Entry 7XCP (electron microscopy, 3.05 A resolution); this record covers chains H and L of the 4 polymer chains in the assembly.

Chain H:
Molecule: Heavy chain of 304 Fab
Source organism: Homo sapiens
Notes: antibody fragment or engineered binder
Sequence (223 residues; each row starts with the number of its first residue):
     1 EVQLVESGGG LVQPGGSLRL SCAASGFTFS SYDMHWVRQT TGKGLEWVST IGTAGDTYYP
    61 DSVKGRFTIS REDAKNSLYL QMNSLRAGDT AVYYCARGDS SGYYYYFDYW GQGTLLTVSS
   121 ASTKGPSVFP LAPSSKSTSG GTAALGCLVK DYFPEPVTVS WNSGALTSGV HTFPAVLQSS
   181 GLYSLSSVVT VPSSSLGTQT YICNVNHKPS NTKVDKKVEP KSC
Disordered / not traced: 1, 120-223
Cystine bridges: Cys22-Cys95

Chain L:
Molecule: Lignt chain of 304 Fab
Source organism: Homo sapiens
Notes: antibody fragment or engineered binder
Sequence (215 residues; each row starts with the number of its first residue):
     1 DIQMTQSPSS LSAAVGDRVT ITCRASQSIG SYLNWYQQKP GKAPKLLIYA ASSLQSGVPS
    61 RFSGSGSGTD FTLTISSLQP EDFAIYYCQQ SYVSPTYTFG PGTKVDIKRT VAAPSVFIFP
   121 PSDEQLKSGT ASVVCLLNNF YPREAKVQWK VDNALQSGNS QESVTEQDSK DSTYSLSSTL
   181 TLSKADYEKH KVYACEVTHQ GLSSPVTKSF NRGEC
Disordered / not traced: 109-215
Cystine bridges: Cys23-Cys88

Chain H / chain L interface:
Pairs across the interface (30; chain H residue first):
  Gln39(H) - Gln38(L)  hydrogen bond
  Gln39(H) - Tyr87(L)  hydrogen bond
  Leu45(H) - Pro44(L)  hydrophobic
  Leu45(H) - Tyr87(L)  hydrophobic
  Leu45(H) - Phe99(L)  hydrophobic
  Trp47(H) - Pro95(L)
  Trp47(H) - Thr96(L)
  Trp47(H) - Tyr97(L)
  Tyr58(H) - Pro95(L)  hydrophobic
  Tyr94(H) - Gln38(L)
  Tyr94(H) - Ala43(L)  hydrophobic
  Ser101(H) - Tyr49(L)
  Tyr103(H) - Tyr32(L)
  Tyr104(H) - Ser31(L)
  Tyr104(H) - Tyr32(L)  hydrophobic
  Tyr104(H) - Ala50(L)  hydrophobic
  Tyr105(H) - Asn34(L)  hydrogen bond (backbone-side chain)
  Tyr105(H) - Ser91(L)
  Tyr105(H) - Tyr97(L)
  Tyr106(H) - Asn34(L)
  Tyr106(H) - Leu46(L)  hydrophobic
  Tyr106(H) - Tyr49(L)  hydrophobic
  Phe107(H) - Tyr36(L)  hydrogen bond (backbone-side chain)
  Phe107(H) - Leu46(L)
  Phe107(H) - Tyr97(L)  hydrophobic
  Phe107(H) - Phe99(L)  hydrophobic
  Asp108(H) - Leu46(L)
  Asp108(H) - Gln55(L)  hydrogen bond
  Trp110(H) - Pro44(L)  hydrophobic
  Gly111(H) - Ala43(L)
Other interface residues (no listed pair), chain H (16 interface residues in all): Val37, Glu46

Overview:
The interface between chain H and chain L involves 16 residues on one side and 17 on the other, with 5
hydrogen bonds. Polar contacts include Gln39(H)-Gln38(L), Gln39(H)-Tyr87(L) and Tyr105(H)-Asn34(L).
Here chain H is Heavy chain of 304 Fab and chain L is Lignt chain of 304 Fab, both from Homo sapiens. Entry
7XCP (Cryo-EM structure of Omicron RBD complexed with ACE2 and 304 Fab) was determined by electron microscopy
(same publication as 7XCH, 7XCI, 7Y9Z, 7YA0 and 7YA1).
